Entry 8KEA (electron microscopy, 3.44 A resolution); this record covers chains B and C of the 45 polymer chains in the assembly.

[Chain B (and C)]
Molecule: hub
Organism: unclassified Caudoviricetes
Notes: chain C of this document is another copy of the same molecule, construct and numbering; everything in this record applies to it too
Chain sequence (899 residues; row label = number of the first residue in the row):
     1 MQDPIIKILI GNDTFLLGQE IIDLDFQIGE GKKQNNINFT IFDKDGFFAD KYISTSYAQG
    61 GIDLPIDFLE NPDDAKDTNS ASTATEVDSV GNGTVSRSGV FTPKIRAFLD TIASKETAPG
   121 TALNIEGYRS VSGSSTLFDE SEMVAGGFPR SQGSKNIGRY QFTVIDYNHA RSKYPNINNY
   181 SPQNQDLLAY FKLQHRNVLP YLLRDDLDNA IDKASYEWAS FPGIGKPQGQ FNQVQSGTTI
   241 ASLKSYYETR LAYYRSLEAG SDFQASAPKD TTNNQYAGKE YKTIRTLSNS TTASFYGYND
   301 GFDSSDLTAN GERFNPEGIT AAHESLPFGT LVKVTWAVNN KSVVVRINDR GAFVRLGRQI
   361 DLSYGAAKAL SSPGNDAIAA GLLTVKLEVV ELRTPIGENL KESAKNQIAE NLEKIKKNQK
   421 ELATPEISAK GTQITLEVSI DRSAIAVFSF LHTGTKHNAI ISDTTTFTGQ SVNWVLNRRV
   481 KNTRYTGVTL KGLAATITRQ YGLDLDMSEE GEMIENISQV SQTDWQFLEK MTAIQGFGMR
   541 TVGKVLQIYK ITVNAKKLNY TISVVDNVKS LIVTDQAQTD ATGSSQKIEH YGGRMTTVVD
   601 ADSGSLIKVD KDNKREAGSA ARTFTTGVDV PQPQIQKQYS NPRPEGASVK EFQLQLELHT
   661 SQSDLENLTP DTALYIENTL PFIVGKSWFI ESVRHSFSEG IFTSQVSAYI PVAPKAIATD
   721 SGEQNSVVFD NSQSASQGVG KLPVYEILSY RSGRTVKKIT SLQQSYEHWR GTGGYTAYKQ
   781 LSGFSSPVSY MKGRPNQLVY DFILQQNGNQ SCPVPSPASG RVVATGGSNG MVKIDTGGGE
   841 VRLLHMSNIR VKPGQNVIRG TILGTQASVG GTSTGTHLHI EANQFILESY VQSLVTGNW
Unresolved in the structure: 715-735

[Interface between chain B and chain C]
Residue-residue contacts - 148 pairs, chain B then chain C:
  Gly46(B) - Leu680(C)
  Ala49(B) - Phe682(C)
  Asp50(B) - Pro681(C)
  Asp50(B) - Phe682(C)
  Ile53(B) - Phe652(C)
  Ile53(B) - Phe682(C)  hydrophobic
  Ser54(B) - Phe682(C)
  Thr55(B) - Glu651(C)
  Ala75(B) - Arg622(C)  hydrogen bond (backbone-side chain)
  Asp77(B) - Arg622(C)  salt bridge
  Lys269(B) - Asp602(C)  salt bridge
  Lys269(B) - Ser603(C)
  Asp270(B) - Gln638(C)
  Thr271(B) - Lys637(C)
  Thr271(B) - Gln638(C)
  Thr272(B) - Asp600(C)
  Thr272(B) - Ala601(C)  hydrogen bond (side chain-backbone)
  Thr272(B) - Asp602(C)
  Asn273(B) - Gln634(C)
  Asn273(B) - Gln636(C)
  Asn273(B) - Lys637(C)
  Asn274(B) - Lys637(C)  hydrogen bond
  Asn274(B) - Gln638(C)  hydrogen bond
  Lys279(B) - Leu742(C)
  Lys279(B) - Pro743(C)
  Lys279(B) - Gln806(C)
  Glu280(B) - Gln806(C)
  Tyr281(B) - Gln806(C)  hydrogen bond (backbone-side chain)
  Tyr281(B) - Asn807(C)  hydrogen bond (backbone-side chain)
  Tyr281(B) - Asn809(C)
  Thr283(B) - Asn807(C)
  Ala309(B) - Thr83(C)
  Glu312(B) - Gly871(C)
  Asn315(B) - Ser873(C)  hydrogen bond (side chain-backbone)
  Gly318(B) - Thr874(C)
  Ile319(B) - Thr874(C)
  Glu324(B) - Glu86(C)
  Glu324(B) - Val87(C)  hydrogen bond (backbone-backbone)
  Glu324(B) - Ser89(C)  hydrogen bond (side chain-backbone)
  Ser325(B) - Glu86(C)
  Phe328(B) - Ala84(C)  hydrophobic
  Lys333(B) - Asn807(C)  hydrogen bond
  Lys341(B) - Val756(C)
  Ser342(B) - Gln805(C)  hydrogen bond (backbone-side chain)
  Ser342(B) - Gly808(C)
  Val343(B) - Gly808(C)
  Val344(B) - Asn807(C)
  Val344(B) - Gly808(C)  hydrogen bond (backbone-backbone)
  Val344(B) - Asn809(C)
  Arg346(B) - Thr874(C)
  Arg350(B) - Ala84(C)
  Arg350(B) - Thr85(C)  hydrogen bond (side chain-backbone)
  Arg350(B) - Glu86(C)  salt bridge
  Gly351(B) - Gln183(C)
  Ala352(B) - Val144(C)  hydrophobic
  Ala352(B) - Gln183(C)
  Phe353(B) - Glu140(C)
  Phe353(B) - Val144(C)  hydrophobic
  Val354(B) - Val87(C)  hydrophobic
  Val354(B) - Ser89(C)  hydrogen bond (backbone-side chain)
  Val354(B) - Ile125(C)  hydrophobic
  Val354(B) - Pro182(C)  hydrophobic
  Val354(B) - Gln183(C)
  Arg355(B) - Ile125(C)
  Arg355(B) - Glu140(C)  salt bridge
  Leu356(B) - Ser89(C)
  Leu356(B) - Val90(C)
  Leu356(B) - Gly91(C)
  Gly357(B) - Ser89(C)  hydrogen bond (backbone-backbone)
  Arg358(B) - Ser89(C)  hydrogen bond (backbone-side chain)
  Ala369(B) - Gln810(C)
  Ser372(B) - Thr755(C)
  Pro373(B) - Thr755(C)
  Pro373(B) - Val756(C)
  Pro373(B) - Lys757(C)
  Ile408(B) - Ser603(C)
  Ile408(B) - Gly604(C)
  Ile408(B) - Ser605(C)
  Asn411(B) - Ser605(C)  hydrogen bond
  Leu412(B) - Leu606(C)  hydrophobic
  Ile415(B) - Thr597(C)
  Ile415(B) - Leu606(C)
  Ile415(B) - Lys608(C)
  Asn418(B) - Arg622(C)
  Gln419(B) - Lys608(C)
  Gln419(B) - Lys611(C)  hydrogen bond (backbone-side chain)
  Gln419(B) - Asp612(C)
  Lys420(B) - Lys611(C)  hydrogen bond (backbone-side chain)
  Lys420(B) - Asp612(C)
  Lys420(B) - Ala621(C)
  Glu421(B) - Lys611(C)
  Glu421(B) - Asp612(C)  hydrogen bond (backbone-backbone)
  Glu421(B) - Arg615(C)
  Glu421(B) - Arg643(C)  salt bridge
  Leu422(B) - Arg615(C)  hydrogen bond (backbone-side chain)
  Thr424(B) - Arg615(C)
  Lys430(B) - Asp575(C)  salt bridge
  Thr453(B) - Gln576(C)
  Thr453(B) - Ala577(C)  hydrogen bond (backbone-backbone)
  Gly454(B) - Asp575(C)
  Gly454(B) - Gln576(C)
  Thr455(B) - Thr574(C)
  Thr455(B) - Asp575(C)  hydrogen bond (backbone-backbone)
  Lys456(B) - Val573(C)
  Lys456(B) - Thr574(C)
  His457(B) - Leu571(C)
  His457(B) - Ile572(C)
  His457(B) - Val573(C)  hydrogen bond (backbone-backbone)
  His457(B) - Leu680(C)
  Asn458(B) - Leu571(C)
  Asn458(B) - Ile572(C)
  Ala459(B) - Leu571(C)  hydrogen bond (backbone-backbone)
  Ala459(B) - Thr679(C)
  Ala459(B) - Leu680(C)  hydrophobic
  Ile460(B) - Val564(C)  hydrophobic
  Ile460(B) - Lys569(C)
  Ile460(B) - Leu571(C)  hydrophobic
  Trp474(B) - Ala577(C)  hydrophobic
  Asn477(B) - Thr579(C)  hydrogen bond (backbone-side chain)
  Asn477(B) - Ala581(C)
  Arg478(B) - Gln578(C)  hydrogen bond (side chain-backbone)
  Arg478(B) - Thr579(C)
  Arg478(B) - Asp580(C)  hydrogen bond (backbone-backbone)
  Arg478(B) - Glu616(C)  salt bridge
  Arg479(B) - Asp580(C)  salt bridge
  Arg479(B) - Gly592(C)
  Arg479(B) - Gly593(C)
  Arg479(B) - Asn613(C)  hydrogen bond (side chain-backbone)
  Arg479(B) - Arg615(C)
  Arg479(B) - Ala617(C)
  Arg479(B) - Thr626(C)
  Val480(B) - Asp580(C)  hydrogen bond (backbone-side chain)
  Val480(B) - Thr626(C)
  Val480(B) - Gly627(C)
  Lys481(B) - Ala617(C)  hydrogen bond (side chain-backbone)
  Lys481(B) - Phe624(C)
  Asn482(B) - Phe624(C)
  Asn482(B) - Thr625(C)  hydrogen bond (backbone-backbone)
  Asn482(B) - Gly627(C)  hydrogen bond (side chain-backbone)
  Thr483(B) - Thr623(C)  hydrogen bond (side chain-backbone)
  Gln500(B) - Gly618(C)
  Gln500(B) - Ser619(C)  hydrogen bond (backbone-backbone)
  Gln500(B) - Phe624(C)
  Tyr501(B) - Ala617(C)  hydrogen bond (side chain-backbone)
  Val520(B) - Asp629(C)
  Ser521(B) - Gly627(C)
  Ser521(B) - Val628(C)
  Asp524(B) - Ala617(C)
Other interface residues (no listed pair), chain B (88 interface residues in all): Asp45, Tyr57, Asp74, Gln275, Lys282, Phe302, Leu326, Leu331, Ser371, Ala423, Val475, Arg499
Other interface residues (no listed pair), chain C (91 interface residues in all): Asp88, Val95, Glu515, Asn516, Val568, Ser570, Ile607, Ala620, Ser811, Cys812, Val869, Gly870

[Summary]
Chain B and chain C form an interface of 88 and 91 residues respectively, with 36 hydrogen bonds and 8 salt
bridges. Polar pairs include Asp77(B)-Arg622(C), Lys269(B)-Asp602(C) and Arg350(B)-Glu86(C).
Both chains are hub (unclassified Caudoviricetes). Entry 8KEA (Cyanophage A-1(L) baseplate-initiators) was
determined by electron microscopy together with 8KEC, 8KEE, 8KEF and 8KEG from the same study.
